Entry 9FBX (X-ray diffraction, 1.60 A resolution); this record covers chain A.

# Chain A
Molecule: Bromodomain-containing protein 2
Source organism: Homo sapiens
UniProt: P25440 (BRD2_HUMAN); residues 344-455 here = UniProt positions 344-455
Sequence (115 residues; row label = number of the first residue in the row):
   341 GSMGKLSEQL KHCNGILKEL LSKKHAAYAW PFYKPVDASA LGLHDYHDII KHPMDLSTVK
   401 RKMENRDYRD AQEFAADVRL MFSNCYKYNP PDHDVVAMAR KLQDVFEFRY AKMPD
Disordered / not traced: 341-342
Construct notes: expression tag (341-343)
Ligand contacts: A1IBV (5-(1-benzyl-4-chloro-1H-imidazol-2-yl)-1,3-dimethylpyridin-2(1H)-one): Trp370, Pro371, Phe372, Val376, Leu381, Leu383, Tyr386, Cys425, Tyr428, Asn429, Asp434, Val435, Met438

# Overview
Chain A binds compound A1IBV.
Chain A is Bromodomain-containing protein 2 (Homo sapiens); the structure, C-TERMINAL BROMODOMAIN OF HUMAN
BRD2 WITH 5-(1-benzyl-4-chloro-1H-imidazol-2-yl)-1,3-dimethylpyridin-2(1H)-one, was determined by X-ray
diffraction (same publication as 9FBY).
